PDB entry 4XVT | X-ray diffraction, 1.69 A resolution | chains H and L of the 3 polymer chains in the assembly

Chain H:
Protein: donor 45 45-VRC01.H01+07.O-863513/45-VRC01.L01+07.O-110653 (VRC07_1995) Heavy chain
Source organism: Homo sapiens
Sequence (228 residues; row label = number of the first residue in the row):
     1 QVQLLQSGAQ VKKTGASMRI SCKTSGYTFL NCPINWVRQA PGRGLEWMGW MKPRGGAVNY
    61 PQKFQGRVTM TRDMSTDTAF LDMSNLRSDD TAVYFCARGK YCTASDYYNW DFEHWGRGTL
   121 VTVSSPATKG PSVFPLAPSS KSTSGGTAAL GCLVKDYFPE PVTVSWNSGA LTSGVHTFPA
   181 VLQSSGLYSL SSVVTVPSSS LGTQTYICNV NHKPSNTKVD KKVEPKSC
Disulfide bonds: Cys-22/Cys-96, Cys-32/Cys-102, Cys-152/Cys-208

Chain L:
Protein: 45-VRC01.H01+07.O-863513/45-VRC01.L01+07.O-110653 (VRC07_1995) Light chain
Source organism: Homo sapiens
Sequence (210 residues; row label = number of the first residue in the row; note: 4 numbers in that range are skipped by the numbering (no residue carries them; nothing is unmodelled there)):
     3 EIVLTQSPGT LSLSPGERAT LSCRTSQYGS LAWYQQRPGQ APRLVIYGGS SRATGIPDRF
    63 TGSRSGADYT LTINRLEPED FGIYYCQQY
    96 EFFGQGTKVE VDIKRTVAAP SVFIFPPSDE QLKSGTASVV CLLNNFYPRE AKVQWKVDNA
   156 LQSGNSQESV TEQDSKDSTY SLSSTLTLSK ADYEKHKVYA CEVTHQGLAS PVTKSFNRGE
   216 C
Disordered / not traced: 3-4
Disulfide bonds: Cys-25/Cys-88, Cys-136/Cys-196
Ligand contacts:
  - N-acetylglucosamine (NAG; 2-acetamido-2-deoxy-beta-D-glucopyranose), molecule 1: Val-5, Leu-6, Phe-97, Phe-98
  - N-acetylglucosamine (NAG), molecule 2: Tyr-30, Gly-31, Ser-32, Tyr-91

How chain H and chain L interact:
Contacting residue pairs (72; chain H residue first):
  Gln-39(H) with Gln-38(L), hydrogen bond
  Gly-44(H) with Tyr-87(L)
  Leu-45(H) with Gln-38(L); Pro-44(L), hydrophobic; Tyr-87(L), hydrophobic; Phe-98(L)
  Trp-47(H) with Glu-96(L)
  Phe-95(H) with Gln-38(L); Ala-43(L), hydrophobic; Pro-44(L)
  Lys-100(H) with Tyr-49(L); Thr-56(L), hydrogen bond
  Tyr-108(H) with Ser-32(L); Tyr-91(L)
  Trp-110(H) with Tyr-36(L), hydrogen bond (backbone-side chain); Gln-89(L), hydrogen bond (backbone-side chain); Tyr-91(L); Glu-96(L)
  Asp-111(H) with Tyr-36(L); Tyr-49(L)
  Phe-112(H) with Tyr-36(L), hydrogen bond (backbone-side chain); Leu-46(L); Gln-89(L)
  Glu-113(H) with Leu-46(L); Ala-55(L); Thr-56(L), hydrogen bond
  Trp-115(H) with Tyr-36(L); Ala-43(L), hydrophobic; Pro-44(L)
  Gly-116(H) with Ala-43(L)
  Phe-134(H) with Ser-123(L); Gln-126(L)
  Pro-135(H) with Ser-123(L); Glu-125(L)
  Leu-136(H) with Phe-120(L); Val-135(L), hydrophobic
  Ala-137(H) with Phe-120(L)
  Ser-139(H) with Cys-216(L)
  Lys-141(H) with Lys-209(L); Ser-210(L), hydrogen bond (side chain-backbone)
  Ser-142(H) with Phe-118(L); Phe-120(L)
  Ala-149(H) with Phe-118(L), hydrophobic; Phe-120(L); Leu-137(L), hydrophobic
  Leu-153(H) with Ser-133(L)
  Lys-155(H) with Gln-126(L); Ser-133(L); Thr-182(L)
  His-176(H) with Asn-139(L), hydrogen bond; Asn-140(L), hydrogen bond; Ser-176(L), hydrogen bond
  Thr-177(H) with Thr-166(L)
  Phe-178(H) with Leu-137(L), hydrophobic; Ser-164(L); Thr-166(L); Ser-176(L); Leu-177(L); Ser-178(L)
  Pro-179(H) with Ser-164(L), hydrogen bond (backbone-side chain); Val-165(L)
  Val-181(H) with Gln-162(L); Glu-163(L)
  Leu-182(H) with Gln-162(L), hydrogen bond (backbone-side chain)
  Gln-183(H) with Gln-162(L)
  Ser-191(H) with Ser-178(L)
  Val-193(H) with Leu-137(L), hydrophobic
  Thr-195(H) with Asn-139(L)
  Lys-221(H) with Glu-125(L), salt bridge
  Lys-226(H) with Asp-124(L), salt bridge; Cys-216(L)
  Cys-228(H) with Cys-216(L), hydrogen bond
Interface residues without a listed pair, chain H (41 interface residues in all): Val-37, Glu-46, Arg-117, Thr-143, Leu-150
Interface residues without a listed pair, chain L (45 interface residues in all): Ala-34, Gln-42, Ile-119, Ser-129, Thr-131, Asp-169, Thr-180, Thr-208

Summary:
The interface between chain H and chain L involves 41 residues on one side and 45 on the other; the contacts
include 13 hydrogen bonds and 2 salt bridges. Polar contacts include Lys-221(H)/Glu-125(L),
Lys-226(H)/Asp-124(L) and Gln-39(H)/Gln-38(L). Ligands of chain L: N-acetylglucosamine.
Chain H is donor 45 45-VRC01.H01+07.O-863513/45-VRC01.L01+07.O-110653 (VRC07_1995) Heavy chain and chain L is
45-VRC01.H01+07.O-863513/45-VRC01.L01+07.O-110653 (VRC07_1995) Light chain, both from Homo sapiens; the
structure, Crystal structure of HIV-1 93TH057 coreE gp120 with antibody
45-VRC01.H01+07.O-863513/45-VRC01.L01+07.O-110653 (VRC07_1995), was determined by X-ray diffraction (same
publication as 4S1Q, 4S1R, 4S1S, 4XNY, 4XNZ and 4XVS).
